Entry 3TA3 (X-ray diffraction, 2.70 A resolution); this record covers chains A and D of the 4 polymer chains in the assembly.

# Chain A
Protein: Antigen-presenting glycoprotein CD1d1
Source organism: Mus musculus
UniProt: P11609 (CD1D1_MOUSE); residues 1-279 here correspond to UniProt positions 19-297 (UniProt number = residue number + 18)
Sequence (285 residues; each row starts with the number of its first residue):
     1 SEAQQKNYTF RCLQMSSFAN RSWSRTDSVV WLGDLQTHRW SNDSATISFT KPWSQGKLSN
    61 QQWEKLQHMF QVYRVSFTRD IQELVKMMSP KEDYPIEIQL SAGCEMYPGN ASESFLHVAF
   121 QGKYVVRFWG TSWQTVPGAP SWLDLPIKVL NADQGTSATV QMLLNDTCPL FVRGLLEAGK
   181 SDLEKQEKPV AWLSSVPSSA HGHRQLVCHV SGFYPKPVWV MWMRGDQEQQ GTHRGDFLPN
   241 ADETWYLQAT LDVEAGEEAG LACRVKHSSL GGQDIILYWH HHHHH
Unresolved in the structure: 1-6, 198-203, 280-285
Cystine bridges: Cys104-Cys168, Cys208-Cys263
Covalently attached groups: N-acetylglucosamine (NAG) linked to Asn20, Asn42; glycan linked to Asn165
Sequence notes: variant His201 (Asp219 in P11609); expression tag (280-285)
Small-molecule neighbours: 3TF ((2S)-1-(alpha-D-glucopyranosyloxy)-3-(hexadecanoyloxy)propan-2-yl (11Z)-octadec-11-enoate): Cys12, Gln14, Ser28, Val30, Trp40, Ile47, Trp63, Met69, Phe70, Tyr73, Ser76, Phe77, Asp80, Ile81, Leu84, Val85, Met88, Glu92, Ile96, Leu100, Ala102, Val118, Phe120, Val126, Trp133, Trp142, Leu143, Leu150, Asp153, Gly155, Thr156, Thr159, Val160, Leu163
Curated features (UniProtKB/Swiss-Prot):
  - binding site (a D-galactosylceramide): Asp80, Asp153 to Thr156
  - glycosylation (N-linked (GlcNAc...) asparagine): Asn7, Asn20, Asn42, Asn110, Asn165
Reported in the primary citation:
  - binding site for 3TF: Asp153, Gly155, Thr156
  - mutagenesis - L84V: decreased expression
  - mutagenesis - L84F, V149L: abolished signaling in response to 3TF
  - mutagenesis - L150V: decreased signaling in response to 3TF

# Chain D
Protein: Vbeta8.2 chimera (mouse variable domain, human constant domain)
Source organism: Mus musculus, Homo sapiens
Sequence (241 residues; row label = number of the first residue in the row; numbering starts at 0):
     0 MEAAVTQSPR NKVAVTGGKV TLSCNQTNNH NNMYWYRQDT GHGLRLIHYS YGAGSTEKGD
    60 IPDGYKASRP SQENFSLILE LATPSQTSVY FCASGDEGYT QYFGPGTRLL VLEDLRNVTP
   120 PKVSLFEPSK AEISHTQKAT LVCLATGFYP DHVELSWWVN GKEVHSGVCT DPQPLKEQPA
   180 LNDSRYSLSS RLRVSATFWQ NPRNHFRCQV QFYGLSENDE WTQDRAKPVT QIVSAEAWGR
   240 A
Unresolved in the structure: 0-1
Cystine bridges: Cys23-Cys91, Cys142-Cys207

# Interface between chain A and chain D
Pairs across the interface (11):
  Arg21(A) - Glu56(D)  salt bridge
  Glu83(A) - Tyr48(D)  hydrogen bond
  Glu83(A) - Tyr50(D)  hydrogen bond
  Lys86(A) - Tyr48(D)  hydrogen bond
  Lys86(A) - Tyr50(D)
  Lys86(A) - Glu56(D)
  Met87(A) - Asn31(D)
  Met87(A) - Tyr50(D)  hydrophobic
  Leu145(A) - Asn30(D)
  Lys148(A) - Glu96(D)  salt bridge
  Ala152(A) - Glu96(D)
Also at the interface, not in a pair above, chain A (8 interface residues in all): Val149

# In short
8 residues of chain A face 6 of chain D across their interface, with 3 hydrogen bonds and 2 salt bridges.
Polar pairs include Arg21(A)-Glu56(D), Lys148(A)-Glu96(D) and Glu83(A)-Tyr48(D). From the paper: a binding
site for 3TF at Asp153(A), Gly155(A) and Thr156(A); L84F and V149L of chain A abolish signaling in response to
3TF; 4 substitutions were tested in all.
Chain A is Antigen-presenting glycoprotein CD1d1 (Mus musculus) and chain D is Vbeta8.2 chimera (mouse
variable domain, human constant domain) (Mus musculus, Homo sapiens); the structure, Structure of the mouse
CD1d-Glc-DAG-s2-iNKT TCR complex, was determined by X-ray diffraction.
